5CP6 - chains I and G of the 10 polymer chains in the assembly; structure by X-ray diffraction, 2.60 A resolution.

[Chain I]
Molecule: 145-nt DNA strand
Sequence (145 nucleotides; numbered -72 to 72; the number before each row is that of its first residue; numbers below 1 keep their minus sign (DA-72 is residue -72)):
   -72 ATCAATATCC ACCTGCAGAT ACTACCAAAA GTGTATTTGG AAACTGCTCC ATCAAAAGGC
   -12 ATGTTCAGCT GAATCAGCTG AACATGCCTT TTGATGGAGC AGTTTCCAAA TACACTTTTG
    48 GTAGTATCTG CAGGTGGATA TTGAT
Ion coordination: Ru ion near DG-15 (its only coordinating residue here)
Residues lining bound ligands: RUH ((ethane6-5,8,9,10-tetrahydroanthracene)Ru(II)(ethylene-diamine)Cl): DA-16, DG-15, DG-14

[Chain G]
Molecule: Histone H2A
From: Xenopus laevis
UniProt: Q6AZJ8 (Q6AZJ8_XENLA); aligned to UniProt positions 2-129 over residues 1-128 (the alignment contains insertions or deletions, so no single offset holds)
Chain sequence (128 residues; numbered 1 to 128; the number before each row is that of its first residue):
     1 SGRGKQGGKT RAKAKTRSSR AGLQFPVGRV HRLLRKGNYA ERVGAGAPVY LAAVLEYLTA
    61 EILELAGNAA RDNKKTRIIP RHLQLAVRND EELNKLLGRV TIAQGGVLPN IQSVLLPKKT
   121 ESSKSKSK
Disordered / not traced: 1-13, 120-128

[Interface between chain I and chain G]
Contacting residue pairs (15):
  DA37(I) - Arg42(G)  hydrogen bond to the sugar
  DA37(I) - Val43(G)  phosphate contact
  DA37(I) - Gly44(G)  phosphate contact
  DA37(I) - Ala45(G)  hydrogen bond to the phosphate
  DT38(I) - Arg35(G)  salt bridge to the phosphate
  DT38(I) - Arg42(G)  phosphate contact
  DT38(I) - Val43(G)  hydrogen bond to the phosphate
  DG47(I) - Arg29(G)  hydrogen bond to the phosphate
  DG48(I) - Arg29(G)  salt bridge to the phosphate
  DG57(I) - Thr76(G)  sugar contact
  DG57(I) - Arg77(G)  hydrogen bond to the sugar
  DC58(I) - Lys75(G)  phosphate contact
  DC58(I) - Thr76(G)  hydrogen bond to the phosphate
  DC58(I) - Arg77(G)  hydrogen bond to the phosphate
  DA59(I) - Lys75(G)  salt bridge to the phosphate
Interface residues without a listed pair, chain I (8 interface residues in all): DT46
Interface residues without a listed pair, chain G (12 interface residues in all): Thr16, Glu41, Lys74

[Overview]
8 residues of chain I face 12 of chain G across their interface, with 7 hydrogen bonds and 3 salt bridges.
Polar pairs include DA37(I)-Arg42(G), DG57(I)-Arg77(G) and DA37(I)-Ala45(G). Chain I binds compound RUH.
Chain I is a 145-nt DNA strand and chain G is Histone H2A (Xenopus laevis); the structure, Nucleosome Core
Particle with Adducts from the Anticancer Compound,
[(eta6-5,8,9,10-tetrahydroanthracene)Ru(ethylenediamine)Cl][PF6], was determined by X-ray diffraction.
